6G8N - chains L and V of the 28 polymer chains in the assembly; structure by X-ray diffraction, 3.00 A resolution.

== Chain L ==
Protein: Proteasome subunit beta type-6
Source organism: Saccharomyces cerevisiae (strain ATCC 204508 / S288c)
Notes: EC 3.4.25.1
Reference sequence: P23724 (PSB6_YEAST); residues 1-222 here correspond to UniProt positions 20-241 (UniProt number = residue number + 19)
Amino-acid sequence (222 residues; each row starts with the number of its first residue):
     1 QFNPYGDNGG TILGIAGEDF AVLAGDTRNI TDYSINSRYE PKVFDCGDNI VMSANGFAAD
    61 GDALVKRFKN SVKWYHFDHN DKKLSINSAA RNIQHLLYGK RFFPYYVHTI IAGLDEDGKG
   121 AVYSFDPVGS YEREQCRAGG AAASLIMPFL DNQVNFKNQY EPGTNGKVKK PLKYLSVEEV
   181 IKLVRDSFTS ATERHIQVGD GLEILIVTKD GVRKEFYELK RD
Metal / ion sites: Mg2+: D222 (shared with I163(V), D166(V) of chain V)

== Chain V ==
Protein: Proteasome subunit beta type-2
Source organism: Saccharomyces cerevisiae (strain ATCC 204508 / S288c)
Notes: EC 3.4.25.1
Reference sequence: P25043 (PSB2_YEAST); residues 1-232 here correspond to UniProt positions 30-261 (UniProt number = residue number + 29)
Amino-acid sequence (232 residues; row label = number of the first residue in the row):
     1 TTIVGVKFNN GVVIAADTRS TQGPIVADKN CAKLHRISPK IWCAGAGTAA DTEAVTQLIG
    61 SNIELHSLYT SREPRVVSAL QMLKQHLFKY QGHIGAYLIV AGVDPTGSHL FSIHAHGSTD
   121 VGYYLSLGSG SLAAMAVLES HWKQDLTKEE AIKLASDAIQ AGIWNDLGSG SNVDVCVMEI
   181 GKDAEYLRNY LTPNVREEKQ KSYKFPRGTT AVLKESIVNI CDIQEEQVDI TA
Disordered / not traced: 227-232
Metal / ion sites: Mg2+: I163, D166 (shared with D222(L) of chain L)
Residues lining bound ligands:
  - Cystargolide B Derivative (EQB; (2S,3S)-3-methyl-2-[(1R)-2-[[(2S)-3-methyl-1-[[(2S)-3-methyl-1-oxidanylidene-1-phenylmethoxy-butan-2-yl] amino]-1-oxidanylidene-butan-2-yl]amino]-1-oxidanyl-2-oxidanylidene-ethyl]pentanoic acid), molecule 1: T1, R19, S20, T21, C31, K33, G45, A46, G47, A49, Y97, G128, S129, S131, L132, G168
  - Cystargolide B Derivative (EQB), molecule 2: H114, H116, S118
Curated features (UniProtKB/Swiss-Prot):
  - active site: T1 (Nucleophile)

== Interface between chain L and chain V ==
Residue-residue contacts - 60 pairs, chain L then chain V:
  R28(L) with L167(V)
  I30(L) with L167(V), hydrophobic
  D32(L) with L167(V)
  Y33(L) with N165(V); D166(V); L167(V), hydrogen bond (backbone-backbone); G168(V)
  I35(L) with W164(V); L167(V), hydrophobic
  R38(L) with W164(V), hydrogen bond (side chain-backbone); N165(V)
  F149(L) with Y203(V)
  N152(L) with F205(V)
  Q153(L) with Y203(V); F205(V)
  N158(L) with T209(V)
  Q159(L) with F205(V); T209(V)
  Y160(L) with T209(V), hydrogen bond (backbone-backbone); A211(V), hydrophobic
  P162(L) with P206(V), hydrophobic; R207(V); G208(V)
  N165(L) with T210(V); V212(V)
  G166(L) with A211(V)
  E179(L) with K201(V)
  K182(L) with Q200(V)
  L183(L) with Y203(V)
  R185(L) with E197(V), salt bridge; Q200(V), hydrogen bond
  D186(L) with K199(V); Q200(V), hydrogen bond (side chain-backbone); K201(V), hydrogen bond (side chain-backbone); Y203(V), hydrogen bond
  T189(L) with R196(V)
  S190(L) with R196(V)
  E193(L) with V26(V); K29(V), salt bridge; R196(V)
  R194(L) with I25(V); V26(V), hydrogen bond (side chain-backbone); A27(V), hydrogen bond (side chain-backbone); K29(V)
  H195(L) with P24(V); I25(V)
  I196(L) with R19(V); T21(V); P24(V), hydrogen bond (backbone-backbone); V26(V), hydrophobic; L167(V)
  K220(L) with N194(V), hydrogen bond (side chain-backbone)
  R221(L) with W164(V)
  D222(L) with R19(V), salt bridge; I163(V); W164(V); D166(V); S169(V); S171(V), hydrogen bond (side chain-backbone); N194(V)
Other interface residues (no listed pair), chain L (33 interface residues in all): S34, L145, E161, E218
Other interface residues (no listed pair), chain V (34 interface residues in all): G23, D28, G170, V195

== Overview ==
33 residues of chain L face 34 of chain V across their interface; the contacts include 12 hydrogen bonds and 3
salt bridges. Among the polar pairs are R185(L)-E197(V), E193(L)-K29(V) and D222(L)-R19(V). Ligands of chain
V: Cystargolide B Derivative.
Chain L is Proteasome subunit beta type-6 and chain V is Proteasome subunit beta type-2, both from
Saccharomyces cerevisiae (strain ATCC 204508 / S288c); the structure, Yeast 20S proteasome in complex with
Cystargolide B Derivative 2, was determined by X-ray diffraction, deposited together with 6G7F and 6G8M.
